3ZZV - chains A and B of the 3 polymer chains in the assembly; structure by X-ray diffraction, 1.68 A resolution.

== Chain A (and B) ==
Molecule: Bambl lectin
Source organism: Burkholderia ambifaria
Notes: chain B of this document is another copy of the same molecule, construct and numbering; everything in this record applies to it too
Reference sequence: Q0B4G1 (Q0B4G1_BURCM); residue numbers follow UniProt; this construct covers 1-87
Amino-acid sequence (87 residues; numbered 1 to 87; the number before each row is that of its first residue):
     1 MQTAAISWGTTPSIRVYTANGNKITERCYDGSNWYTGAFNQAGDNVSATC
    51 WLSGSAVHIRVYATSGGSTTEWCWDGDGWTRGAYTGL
Reported in the primary citation:
  - binding site for alpha-L-fucopyranose: R15, E26, Y29, W34, A38, R60, E71, W74, W79, A83
  - binding site for N-acetylglucosamine: D30, W51, R60, W74

== Chain A / chain B interface ==
Contacting residue pairs (33):
  N45(A) - M1(B)
  N45(A) - Q2(B)
  N45(A) - T3(B)  hydrogen bond (side chain-backbone)
  S47(A) - T3(B)  hydrogen bond
  S47(A) - A4(B)
  S47(A) - A5(B)
  A48(A) - A5(B)
  T49(A) - A5(B)
  T49(A) - I6(B)
  T49(A) - S7(B)  hydrogen bond
  C50(A) - S7(B)  hydrogen bond (backbone-side chain)
  W51(A) - S7(B)
  W51(A) - P12(B)  hydrophobic
  Y62(A) - T3(B)
  Y62(A) - A5(B)  hydrophobic
  Y62(A) - I14(B)
  Y62(A) - V16(B)
  Y62(A) - W34(B)
  T64(A) - M1(B)
  T64(A) - T3(B)
  G67(A) - M1(B)
  T69(A) - M1(B)
  T69(A) - T3(B)
  E71(A) - W34(B)
  Y84(A) - V16(B)
  Y84(A) - T18(B)
  Y84(A) - R27(B)
  Y84(A) - W34(B)
  T85(A) - R27(B)  hydrogen bond (backbone-side chain)
  G86(A) - R27(B)
  L87(A) - T25(B)
  L87(A) - R27(B)
  L87(A) - T36(B)
Other interface residues (no listed pair), chain A (19 interface residues in all): R60, G66, S68, A83
Other interface residues (no listed pair), chain B (16 interface residues in all): G9

== Overview ==
The interface between chain A and chain B involves 19 residues on one side and 16 on the other, with 5
hydrogen bonds. Among the polar pairs are N45(A)-T3(B), S47(A)-T3(B) and T49(A)-S7(B). The paper reports a
binding site for alpha-L-fucopyranose at R15(A), E26(A) and Y29(A) among others; a binding site for
N-acetylglucosamine at D30(A), W51(A) and R60(A) among others.
Both chains are Bambl lectin (Burkholderia ambifaria). Entry 3ZZV (BambL complexed with Htype2
tetrasaccharide) was determined by X-ray diffraction (same publication as 3ZW0, 3ZWE and 3ZW2).
